Entry 4QXJ (X-ray diffraction, 2.80 A resolution); this record covers chains B and C of the 28 polymer chains in the assembly.

== Chain B ==
Molecule: Proteasome subunit alpha type-3
Source organism: Saccharomyces cerevisiae
Notes: EC 3.4.25.1
UniProt: P23638 (PSA3_YEAST); residues 0-257 here correspond to UniProt positions 1-258 (UniProt number = residue number + 1)
Sequence (258 residues; row label = number of the first residue in the row; numbering starts at 0):
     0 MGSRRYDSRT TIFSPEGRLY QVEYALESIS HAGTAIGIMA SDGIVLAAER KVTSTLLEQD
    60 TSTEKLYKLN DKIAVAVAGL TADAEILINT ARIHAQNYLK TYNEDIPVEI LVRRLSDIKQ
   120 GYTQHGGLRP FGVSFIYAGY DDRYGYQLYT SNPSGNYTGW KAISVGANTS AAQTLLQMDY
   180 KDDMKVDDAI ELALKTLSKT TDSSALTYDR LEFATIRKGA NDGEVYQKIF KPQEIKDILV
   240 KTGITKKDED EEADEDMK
Unresolved in the structure: 0, 245-257
UniProt features mapped onto this chain:
  - cross-link (Glycyl lysine isopeptide (Lys-Gly)): Lys99 (interchain with G-Cter in ubiquitin), Lys198 (interchain with G-Cter in ubiquitin), Lys230 (interchain with G-Cter in ubiquitin)

== Chain C ==
Molecule: Proteasome subunit alpha type-4
Source organism: Saccharomyces cerevisiae
Notes: EC 3.4.25.1
UniProt: P40303 (PSA4_YEAST); residues -1 to 252 here correspond to UniProt positions 1-254 (UniProt number = residue number + 2)
Sequence (254 residues; each row starts with the number of its first residue; numbers below 1 keep their minus sign (Met-1 is residue -1)):
    -1 MSGYDRALSI FSPDGHIFQV EYALEAVKRG TCAVGVKGKN CVVLGCERRS TLKLQDTRIT
    59 PSKVSKIDSH VVLSFSGLNA DSRILIEKAR VEAQSHRLTL EDPVTVEYLT RYVAGVQQRY
   119 TQSGGVRPFG VSTLIAGFDP RDDEPKLYQT EPSGIYSSWS AQTIGRNSKT VREFLEKNYD
   179 RKEPPATVEE CVKLTVRSLL EVVQTGAKNI EITVVKPDSD IVALSSEEIN QYVTQIEQEK
   239 QEQQEQDKKK KSNH
Unresolved in the structure: -1 to 0, 241-252
UniProt features mapped onto this chain:
  - modified residue: Thr58 (Phosphothreonine)

== Chain B / chain C interface ==
Contacting residue pairs - 75 pairs, chain B then chain C:
  Arg3(B) with Arg4(C)
  Asp6(B) with Tyr2(C), hydrogen bond; Arg4(C), salt bridge
  Arg8(B) with Arg4(C)
  Thr10(B) with Leu6(C); Arg125(C)
  Ile11(B) with Leu6(C), hydrophobic; Gln17(C)
  Phe12(B) with Gln17(C), hydrogen bond (backbone-side chain); Tyr20(C), hydrophobic; Ala21(C), hydrophobic; Leu76(C), hydrophobic; Arg125(C); Pro126(C); Gly128(C)
  Ser13(B) with Tyr20(C)
  Pro14(B) with Tyr20(C), hydrophobic; Glu23(C)
  Glu15(B) with Glu23(C); Arg27(C), hydrogen bond (backbone-side chain)
  Gly16(B) with Tyr20(C); Glu23(C); Ala24(C); Arg27(C), hydrogen bond (backbone-side chain)
  Arg17(B) with Arg27(C)
  Leu18(B) with Arg125(C)
  Met38(B) with Asp54(C); Arg56(C)
  Arg112(B) with Arg81(C)
  Ser115(B) with Arg81(C), hydrogen bond (backbone-side chain)
  Asp116(B) with Arg81(C), salt bridge; Ile82(C)
  Gln119(B) with Ala78(C); Asp79(C); Ile82(C)
  Thr122(B) with Arg125(C), hydrogen bond (backbone-side chain)
  Gln123(B) with Tyr118(C); Gly123(C); Val124(C); Arg125(C), hydrogen bond (backbone-backbone); Pro126(C); Phe127(C)
  His124(B) with Gly123(C); Val124(C)
  Gly125(B) with Tyr2(C); Gly123(C)
  Gly126(B) with Tyr2(C)
  Tyr143(B) with Arg56(C), hydrogen bond (backbone-side chain); Ile57(C), hydrophobic
  Tyr145(B) with Arg56(C), hydrogen bond (backbone-side chain)
  Gln146(B) with Ile57(C)
  Leu147(B) with Ile57(C)
  Tyr148(B) with Ile57(C)
  Ser153(B) with Ala78(C)
  Gly154(B) with Ala78(C); Arg81(C), hydrogen bond (backbone-side chain)
  Asn155(B) with Asn77(C); Ala78(C)
  Tyr156(B) with Pro59(C), hydrophobic; Arg81(C)
  Gly158(B) with Gln53(C); Asp54(C), hydrogen bond (backbone-backbone); Ile57(C); Thr58(C), hydrogen bond (backbone-side chain)
  Trp159(B) with Lys51(C); Leu52(C); Gln53(C); Asp54(C)
  Lys160(B) with Leu52(C), hydrogen bond (backbone-backbone); Gln53(C); Asp54(C)
  Ala161(B) with Leu52(C), hydrogen bond (backbone-backbone)
  Leu175(B) with Leu52(C)
  Gln176(B) with Lys51(C); Leu52(C)
Also at the interface, not in a pair above, chain B (41 interface residues in all): Glu108, Thr157, Gln172, Tyr179
Also at the interface, not in a pair above, chain C (31 interface residues in all): Leu50

== Overview ==
The interface between chain B and chain C involves 41 residues on one side and 31 on the other; the contacts
include 14 hydrogen bonds and 2 salt bridges. Among the polar pairs are Asp6(B)-Arg4(C), Asp116(B)-Arg81(C)
and Asp6(B)-Tyr2(C).
Here chain B is Proteasome subunit alpha type-3 and chain C is Proteasome subunit alpha type-4, both from
Saccharomyces cerevisiae. Entry 4QXJ (yCP beta5-M45A mutant in complex with the epoxyketone inhibitor ONX
0914) was determined by X-ray diffraction (same publication as 4QUX, 4QUY, 4QV0, 4QV1, 4QV3, 4QV4 and 42
further entries).
